PDB entry 6DBL | electron microscopy, 5.00 A resolution (low resolution: residue-level contacts below are approximate; hydrogen-bond / salt-bridge calls are withheld) | chains A and F of the 8 polymer chains in the assembly

# Chain A
Molecule: Recombination activating gene 1 - MBP chimera
Source organism: Escherichia coli
Notes: EC 2.3.2.27
UniProtKB: chimeric construct of P0AEX9, O13033: residues -113 to 250 from P0AEX9 (MALE_ECOLI) positions 29-392 (UniProt number = residue number + 142); residues 271-1031 from O13033 positions 271-1031 (same numbers)
Amino-acid sequence (1159 residues; each row starts with the number of its first residue; numbers below 1 keep their minus sign (Met-127 is residue -127)):
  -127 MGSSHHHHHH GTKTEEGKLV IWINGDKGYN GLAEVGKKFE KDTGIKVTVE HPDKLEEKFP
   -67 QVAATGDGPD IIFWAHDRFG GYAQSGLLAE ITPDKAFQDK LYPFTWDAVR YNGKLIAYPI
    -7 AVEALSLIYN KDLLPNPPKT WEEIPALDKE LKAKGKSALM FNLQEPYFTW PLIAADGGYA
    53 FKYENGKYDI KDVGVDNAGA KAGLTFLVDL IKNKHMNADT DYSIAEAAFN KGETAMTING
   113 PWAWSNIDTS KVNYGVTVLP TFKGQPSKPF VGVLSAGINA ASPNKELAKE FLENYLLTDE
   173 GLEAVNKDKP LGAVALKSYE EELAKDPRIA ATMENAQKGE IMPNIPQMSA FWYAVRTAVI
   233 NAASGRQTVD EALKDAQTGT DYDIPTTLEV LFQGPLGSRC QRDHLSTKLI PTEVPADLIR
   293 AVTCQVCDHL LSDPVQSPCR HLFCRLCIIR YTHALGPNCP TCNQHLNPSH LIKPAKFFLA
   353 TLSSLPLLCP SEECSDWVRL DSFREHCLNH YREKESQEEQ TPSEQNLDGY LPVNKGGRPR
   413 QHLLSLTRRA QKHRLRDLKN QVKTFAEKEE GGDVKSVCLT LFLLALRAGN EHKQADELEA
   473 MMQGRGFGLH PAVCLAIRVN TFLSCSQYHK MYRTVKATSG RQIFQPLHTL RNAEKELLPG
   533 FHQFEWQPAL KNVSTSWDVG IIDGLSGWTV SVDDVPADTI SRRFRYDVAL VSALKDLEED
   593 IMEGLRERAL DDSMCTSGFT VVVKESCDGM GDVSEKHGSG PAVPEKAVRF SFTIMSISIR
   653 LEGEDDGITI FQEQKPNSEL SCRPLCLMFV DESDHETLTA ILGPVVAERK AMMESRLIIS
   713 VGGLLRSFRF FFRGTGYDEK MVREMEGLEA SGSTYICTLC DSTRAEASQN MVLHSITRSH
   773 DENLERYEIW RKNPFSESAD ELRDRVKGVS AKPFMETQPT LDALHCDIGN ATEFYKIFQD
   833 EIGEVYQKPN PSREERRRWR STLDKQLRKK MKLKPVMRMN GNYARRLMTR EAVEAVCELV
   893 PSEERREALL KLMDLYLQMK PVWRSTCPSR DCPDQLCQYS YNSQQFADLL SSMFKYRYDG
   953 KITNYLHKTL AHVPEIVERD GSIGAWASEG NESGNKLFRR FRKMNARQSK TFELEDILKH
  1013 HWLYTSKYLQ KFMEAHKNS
Disordered / not traced: -127 to 407, 629-634, 1030-1031
Differences from the reference sequence: initiating methionine (-127); expression tag (-126 to -114); linker (251-270)
Glycans and other covalent adducts: covalent link Met622-Asn987
Metal / ion sites: Zn2+: Cys749, His959, His964; Ca2+: Glu984 (shared with 1 residue of chain E)

# Chain F
Molecule: Molecule name: Reverse strand of 12-RSS substrate DNA
Sequence (50 nucleotides; numbered 1 to 50; the number before each row is that of its first residue):
     1 CTGCAGGGTT TTTGTTCCAG TCTGTAGCAC TGTGTAAGAC AGGCCAGATC

# How chain A and chain F interact
Contacting residue pairs (14; chain A residue first):
  Asn462(A) - DT21(F)
  Lys465(A) - DT23(F)
  Ala742(A) - DG38(F)
  Ala742(A) - DA39(F)
  Gly744(A) - DA39(F)
  Gly744(A) - DC40(F)
  Ser745(A) - DA39(F)
  Ser745(A) - DC40(F)
  Thr746(A) - DC40(F)
  Arg852(A) - DG34(F)
  Pro867(A) - DT33(F)
  Met869(A) - DT33(F)
  Met869(A) - DG34(F)
  Arg870(A) - DG34(F)
Other interface residues (no listed pair), chain A (12 interface residues in all): Glu741, Arg795
Other interface residues (no listed pair), chain F (10 interface residues in all): DG20, DC22, DG32

# Summary
Chain A and chain F form an interface of 12 and 10 residues respectively. The Zn2+ site is built by Cys749(A),
His959(A) and His964(A).
Chain A is Recombination activating gene 1 - MBP chimera (Escherichia coli) and chain F is Molecule name:
Reverse strand of 12-RSS substrate DNA; the structure, Cryo-EM structure of RAG in complex with 12-RSS and
23-RSS substrate DNAs, was determined by electron microscopy, deposited together with 6DBI, 6DBJ, 6DBO, 6DBQ,
6DBR, 6DBT and 4 further entries.
